PDB entry 1OTF | X-ray diffraction, 1.90 A resolution | chains C and F of the 6 polymer chains in the assembly

== Chain C (and F) ==
Name: 4-oxalocrotonate tautomerase
Organism: Pseudomonas sp
Notes: EC 5.3.2.-; chain F of this document is another copy of the same molecule, construct and numbering; everything in this record applies to it too
UniProt: P49172 (4OT_PSEUF); residues 2-63 here correspond to UniProt positions 1-62 (UniProt number = residue number - 1)
Amino-acid sequence (62 residues; numbered 2 to 63; the number before each row is that of its first residue):
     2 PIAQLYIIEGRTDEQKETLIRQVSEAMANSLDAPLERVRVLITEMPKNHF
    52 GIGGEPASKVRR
Disordered / not traced: 61-63

== Interface between chain C and chain F ==
Pairs across the interface - 35 pairs, chain C then chain F:
  Pro2(C) - Tyr7(F)
  Ile3(C) - Gln5(F)
  Ile3(C) - Leu6(F)
  Ile3(C) - Tyr7(F)  hydrogen bond (backbone-backbone)
  Ala4(C) - Gln5(F)
  Ala4(C) - Leu6(F)  hydrophobic
  Gln5(C) - Ala4(F)
  Gln5(C) - Gln5(F)  hydrogen bond (backbone-backbone)
  Gln5(C) - Tyr7(F)  hydrogen bond
  Leu6(C) - Ile3(F)
  Leu6(C) - Ala4(F)  hydrophobic
  Tyr7(C) - Pro2(F)
  Tyr7(C) - Ile3(F)  hydrogen bond (backbone-backbone)
  Tyr7(C) - Gln5(F)  hydrogen bond
  Ile8(C) - Leu32(F)  hydrophobic
  Arg12(C) - Leu32(F)
  Leu20(C) - Ser31(F)
  Leu20(C) - Leu32(F)  hydrophobic
  Gln23(C) - Ala27(F)
  Gln23(C) - Ser31(F)  hydrogen bond
  Val24(C) - Ala27(F)
  Val24(C) - Met28(F)  hydrophobic
  Ala27(C) - Gln23(F)
  Ala27(C) - Val24(F)  hydrophobic
  Met28(C) - Leu20(F)  hydrophobic
  Met28(C) - Val24(F)  hydrophobic
  Asn30(C) - Gln23(F)
  Ser31(C) - Gln16(F)
  Ser31(C) - Thr19(F)
  Ser31(C) - Leu20(F)
  Ser31(C) - Gln23(F)  hydrogen bond
  Leu32(C) - Ile8(F)  hydrophobic
  Leu32(C) - Arg12(F)
  Leu32(C) - Leu20(F)  hydrophobic
  Phe51(C) - Ile3(F)  hydrophobic
Other interface residues (no listed pair), chain C (19 interface residues in all): Gln16, Thr19
Other interface residues (no listed pair), chain F (19 interface residues in all): Asn30, Phe51

== Summary ==
The chain C/chain F interface involves 19 residues from each chain; the contacts include 7 hydrogen bonds.
Polar pairs include Gln5(C)-Tyr7(F), Gln23(C)-Ser31(F) and Ile3(C)-Tyr7(F).
Chain C and chain F are both 4-oxalocrotonate tautomerase (Pseudomonas sp); the structure, 4-oxalocrotonate
tautomerase-triclinic crystal form, was determined by X-ray diffraction, deposited together with 1OTG.
